6O1M - chains O and S of the 18 polymer chains in the assembly; structure by electron microscopy, 3.15 A resolution.

# Chain O
Molecule: 18-nt RNA strand
Sequence (18 nucleotides; numbered 1 to 18; the number before each row is that of its first residue):
     1 AAAAAUAACAACAAGAGG

# Chain S
Protein: Catabolite repression control protein
Source organism: Pseudomonas aeruginosa
Notes: EC 3.1.11.2
UniProt: Q51380 (Q51380_PSEAI); numbering as in UniProt (aligned over 1-259)
Sequence (262 residues; row label = number of the first residue in the row; numbers below 1 keep their minus sign (Gly-2 is residue -2)):
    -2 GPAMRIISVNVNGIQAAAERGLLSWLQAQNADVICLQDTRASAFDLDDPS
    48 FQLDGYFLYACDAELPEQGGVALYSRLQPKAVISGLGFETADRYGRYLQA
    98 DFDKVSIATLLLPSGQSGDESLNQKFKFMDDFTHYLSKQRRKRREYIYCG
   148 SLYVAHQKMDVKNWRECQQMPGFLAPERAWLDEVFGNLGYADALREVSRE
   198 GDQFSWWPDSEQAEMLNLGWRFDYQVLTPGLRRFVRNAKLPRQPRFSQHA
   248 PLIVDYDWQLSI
Construct notes: expression tag (-2 to 0)
From the paper describing this entry:
  - binding site for the 18-nt RNA strand: Lys135, Arg138, Lys139, Arg140
  - mutagenesis - R140E: abolished binding to Hfq
  - mutagenesis - E142R, R230E: decreased binding to Hfq

# Interface between chain O and chain S
Residue-residue contacts (12):
  C9(O) - Arg138(S)  hydrogen bond to the base
  A11(O) - Lys135(S)  phosphate contact
  C12(O) - Lys139(S)  sugar contact
  C12(O) - Arg140(S)  hydrogen bond to the base
  A13(O) - Lys77(S)  base contact
  A13(O) - Ala78(S)  base contact
  A13(O) - Asp98(S)  hydrogen bond to the sugar
  A13(O) - Lys139(S)  phosphate contact
  A13(O) - Arg141(S)  hydrogen bond to the sugar
  A14(O) - Lys77(S)  salt bridge to the phosphate
  A14(O) - Arg141(S)  salt bridge to the phosphate
  G15(O) - Arg140(S)  salt bridge to the phosphate

# In short
The interface between chain O and chain S involves 6 residues on one side and 8 on the other, with 4 hydrogen
bonds and 3 salt bridges. Among the polar pairs are C9(O)-Arg138(S), C12(O)-Arg140(S) and A13(O)-Asp98(S).
From the paper: a binding site for the 18-nt RNA strand at Lys135(S), Arg138(S) and Lys139(S) among others;
E142R and R230E of chain S reduce binding to Hfq.
Here chain O is an 18-nt RNA strand and chain S is Catabolite repression control protein (Pseudomonas
aeruginosa). Entry 6O1M (Architectural principles for Hfq/Crc-mediated regulation of gene expression.
Hfq-Crc-amiE 2:4:2 complex) was determined by electron microscopy together with 6O1K and 6O1L from the same
study.
